Entry 6AQ4 (X-ray diffraction, 1.82 A resolution); this record covers chains A and B of the 3 polymer chains in the assembly.

# Chain A (and B)
Name: Citrate lyase subunit beta-like protein
Source organism: Mycobacterium tuberculosis H37Rv
Notes: EC 4.1.-.-; chain B of this document is another copy of the same molecule, construct and numbering; everything in this record applies to it too
Reference sequence: P9WPE1 (CITEL_MYCTU); residues 9-281 here correspond to UniProt positions 1-273 (UniProt number = residue number - 8)
Amino-acid sequence (281 residues; row label = number of the first residue in the row):
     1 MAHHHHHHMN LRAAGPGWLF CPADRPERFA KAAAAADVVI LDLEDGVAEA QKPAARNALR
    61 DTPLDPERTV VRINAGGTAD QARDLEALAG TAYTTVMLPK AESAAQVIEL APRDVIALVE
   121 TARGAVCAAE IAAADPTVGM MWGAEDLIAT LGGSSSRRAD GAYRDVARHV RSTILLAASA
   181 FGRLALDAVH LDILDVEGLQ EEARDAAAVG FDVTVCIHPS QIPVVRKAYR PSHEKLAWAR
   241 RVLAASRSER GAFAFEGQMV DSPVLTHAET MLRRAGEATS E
Not modelled in the structure: 1-9, 277-281 (chain B: 1-8, 277-281)
Differences from the reference sequence: initiating methionine (1); expression tag (2-8)
Modified residues: Cys-127 (S-hydroxycysteine; CSO)
Metal / ion sites: Mg2+: Glu-120, Asp-146 (together with Citramalyl-CoA)
Residues lining bound ligands:
  - Citramalyl-CoA (CQM), molecule 1: Leu-19, Phe-20, Cys-21, Pro-22, Arg-28, Lys-31, Ala-32, Asp-42, Asp-45, Gly-46, Arg-72, Leu-118, Glu-120, Met-141, Gly-143, Ala-144, Glu-145, Asp-146, Val-189, Ile-217, His-218, Pro-219
  - Citramalyl-CoA (CQM), molecule 2: Ala-252, Phe-253, Ala-254, Met-259, Asp-261, Pro-263
Curated features (UniProtKB/Swiss-Prot):
  - binding site (substrate): Arg-72, Glu-120
  - binding site (Mg(2+)): Glu-120, Asp-146
What the authors report for this chain:
  - Mg2+ coordination: Glu-120, Asp-146
  - binding site for Citramalyl-CoA: Arg-72, Met-141, Gly-143, Ala-144, Glu-145, Asp-146, Val-189

# Interface between chain A and chain B
Residue-residue contacts (63; chain A residue first):
  Ala-129(A) / Val-126(B)  hydrophobic
  Arg-168(A) / Asp-165(B)  salt bridge
  Arg-168(A) / Arg-168(B)
  His-169(A) / His-169(B)
  Ser-172(A) / Asp-165(B)
  Ser-172(A) / Val-166(B)  hydrogen bond (side chain-backbone)
  Ser-172(A) / His-169(B)
  Thr-173(A) / His-169(B)
  Leu-176(A) / Ala-122(B)
  Leu-176(A) / Val-166(B)  hydrophobic
  Leu-176(A) / His-169(B)
  Leu-176(A) / Val-170(B)  hydrophobic
  Ser-179(A) / Ala-122(B)
  Ser-179(A) / Thr-150(B)
  Ser-179(A) / Leu-151(B)
  Ala-180(A) / Ala-122(B)
  Ala-180(A) / Arg-123(B)  hydrogen bond (backbone-side chain)
  Ala-180(A) / Val-126(B)  hydrophobic
  Phe-181(A) / Arg-123(B)
  Asp-205(A) / Arg-164(B)  salt bridge
  Ala-208(A) / Ile-148(B)
  Ala-208(A) / Gly-153(B)
  Ala-208(A) / Ser-154(B)  hydrogen bond (backbone-backbone)
  Ala-208(A) / Ser-155(B)  hydrogen bond (backbone-backbone)
  Ala-208(A) / Arg-164(B)
  Val-209(A) / Leu-151(B)
  Val-209(A) / Gly-153(B)
  Val-209(A) / Arg-164(B)
  Val-209(A) / Val-166(B)  hydrophobic
  Gly-210(A) / Leu-151(B)
  Gly-210(A) / Gly-152(B)
  Gly-210(A) / Gly-153(B)
  Lys-235(A) / Ser-155(B)
  Arg-250(A) / Gln-51(B)
  Gly-251(A) / Gly-46(B)
  Gly-251(A) / Ala-48(B)
  Ala-252(A) / Gly-46(B)  hydrogen bond (backbone-backbone)
  Gly-257(A) / Leu-191(B)
  Gly-257(A) / Asp-192(B)
  Gly-257(A) / Ile-193(B)  hydrogen bond (backbone-backbone)
  Gly-257(A) / Leu-194(B)
  Gln-258(A) / Leu-191(B)
  Gln-258(A) / Asp-192(B)  hydrogen bond
  Met-259(A) / Leu-191(B)  hydrogen bond (backbone-backbone)
  Met-259(A) / Ile-217(B)  hydrophobic
  Asp-261(A) / Asp-45(B)
  Ser-262(A) / Asp-45(B)
  Pro-263(A) / Asp-45(B)
  Pro-263(A) / Glu-145(B)
  Pro-263(A) / Asp-146(B)
  Pro-263(A) / Ala-149(B)
  Thr-266(A) / Ala-149(B)
  His-267(A) / Glu-145(B)  salt bridge
  His-267(A) / Ile-148(B)
  His-267(A) / Ala-149(B)  hydrogen bond (side chain-backbone)
  His-267(A) / Gly-153(B)
  His-267(A) / Ser-154(B)
  Thr-270(A) / Gly-152(B)
  Thr-270(A) / Gly-153(B)
  Met-271(A) / Ser-154(B)
  Arg-274(A) / Gly-152(B)  hydrogen bond (side chain-backbone)
  Arg-274(A) / Gly-153(B)
  Arg-274(A) / Ser-154(B)
Also at the interface, not in a pair above, chain A (33 interface residues in all): Leu-175, Ala-177, Ala-207, Ala-254, Val-264
Also at the interface, not in a pair above, chain B (32 interface residues in all): Asp-24, Val-47, Ala-125, Leu-147

# Overview
33 residues of chain A and 32 residues of chain B are in contact; the contacts include 10 hydrogen bonds and 3
salt bridges. Polar contacts include Arg-168(A)/Asp-165(B), Asp-205(A)/Arg-164(B) and His-267(A)/Glu-145(B).
Ligands of chain A: Citramalyl-CoA. The paper reports a binding site for Citramalyl-CoA at Arg-72(A),
Met-141(A) and Gly-143(A) among others; Mg2+ coordination by Glu-120(A) and Asp-146(A).
Chain A and chain B are both Citrate lyase subunit beta-like protein (Mycobacterium tuberculosis H37Rv); the
structure, CRYSTAL STRUCTURE OF PROTEIN CiTE FROM MYCOBACTERIUM TUBERCULOSIS IN COMPLEX WITH MAGNESIUM,
PYRUVATE AND CITRAMALYL-COA, was determined by X-ray diffraction together with 6ARB, 6AS5, 6CHU, 6CJ3 and 6CJ4
from the same study.
